PDB entry 1YSH | electron microscopy, 9.50 A resolution (very low resolution: no residue pairs are listed; an interface is given only as per-side residue counts) | chains A and E of the 6 polymer chains in the assembly

Chain A:
Molecule: 28-nt RNA strand
Sequence (28 nucleotides; each row starts with the number of its first residue):
   792 GAUGAAGCGU GCCGAAAGGC ACGUGGAA

Chain E:
Molecule: 40S ribosomal protein S13
From: Oryza sativa
Sequence (84 residues; numbered 65 to 148; the number before each row is that of its first residue):
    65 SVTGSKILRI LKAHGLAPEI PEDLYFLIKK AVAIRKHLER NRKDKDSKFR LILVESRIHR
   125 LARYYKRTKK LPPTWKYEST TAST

How chain A and chain E interact:
At this resolution (10 A) residue pairs are not listed: 5 residues of chain A and 9 of chain E lie at the interface.

Summary:
Chain A and chain E form an interface of 5 and 9 residues respectively.
Here chain A is a 28-nt RNA strand and chain E is 40S ribosomal protein S13 (Oryza sativa). Entry 1YSH
(Localization and dynamic behavior of ribosomal protein L30e) was determined by electron microscopy.
